8UCM - chains a and e of the 10 polymer chains in the assembly; structure by electron microscopy, 3.14 A resolution.

Chain a:
Name: Cytochrome c oxidase subunit 1
Source organism: Komagataella pastoris
UniProt: F2R0K8 (F2R0K8_KOMPC); numbering as in UniProt (aligned over 1-535)
Amino-acid sequence (535 residues; each row starts with the number of its first residue):
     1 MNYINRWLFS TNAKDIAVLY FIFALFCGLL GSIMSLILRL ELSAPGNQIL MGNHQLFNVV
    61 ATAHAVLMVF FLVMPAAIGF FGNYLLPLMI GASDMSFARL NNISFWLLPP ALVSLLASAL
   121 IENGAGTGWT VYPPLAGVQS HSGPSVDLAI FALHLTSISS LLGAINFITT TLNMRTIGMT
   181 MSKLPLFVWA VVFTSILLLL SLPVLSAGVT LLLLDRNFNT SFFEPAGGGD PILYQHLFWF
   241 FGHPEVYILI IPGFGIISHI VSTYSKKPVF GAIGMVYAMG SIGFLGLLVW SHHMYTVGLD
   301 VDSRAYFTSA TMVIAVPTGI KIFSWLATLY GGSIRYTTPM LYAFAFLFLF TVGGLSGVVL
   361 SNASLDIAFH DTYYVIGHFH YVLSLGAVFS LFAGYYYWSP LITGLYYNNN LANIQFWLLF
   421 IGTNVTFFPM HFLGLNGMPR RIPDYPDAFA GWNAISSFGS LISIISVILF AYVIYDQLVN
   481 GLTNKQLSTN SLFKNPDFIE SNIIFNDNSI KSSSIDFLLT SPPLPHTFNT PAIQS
Differences from the reference sequence: conflict I4 (Met in F2R0K8), I16 (Met in F2R0K8), I22 (Met in F2R0K8), 34 further conflict positions vs the reference (F2R0K8) not listed
Metal / ion sites: Cu ion: H243, H292, H293; heme a Fe near H380 (its only coordinating residue here)
Small-molecule neighbours:
  - heme a (HEA), molecule 1: F21, A24, L25, G28, L29, S35, L38, R39, L42, F57, A61, H64, A65, M68, V69, L72, V73, A76, G128, W129, Y373, I376, F379, H380, L383, S384, V388, L391, F392, Y395, T426, F427, M430, R440, R441, S460, S463, V467, F470
  - heme a (HEA), molecule 2: W129, W239, H243, V246, Y247, I250, H292, H293, I314, A315, T318, G319, I322, F323, F350, T351, G354, L355, G357, V358, L360, S361, D366, H370, V375, H378, F379, V382, L383, R440
  - phosphatidylethanolamine (PTY), molecule 1: S96, F97, A98, R99, L100, I103, L107, I158, L162
  - phosphatidylethanolamine (PTY), molecule 2: F270, F323, A327, Y330
  - phosphatidylethanolamine (PTY), molecule 3: Y336, L341, F344, F416, W417, F420

Chain e:
Name: Cytochrome c oxidase subunit 5
Source organism: Komagataella pastoris
UniProt: F2QVW8 (F2QVW8_KOMPC); residue numbers follow UniProt; this construct covers 28-151
Amino-acid sequence (124 residues; each row starts with the number of its first residue):
    28 NATVTNLEKR WEDLPETDQK DIISQLSERQ KLPWKDLTLS EKKAAWYISF GEWGPRRPVH
    88 TKEDKLYIFW GTVIGIVISA TIFGAFRYNR NVPKTMNREW QAASDEYLKS KNAEPFTGYS
   148 QIQS
Small-molecule neighbours: phosphatidylethanolamine (PTY): P85, H87, K92, I95, F96, T99

Chain a / chain e interface:
Contacting residue pairs - 53 pairs, chain a then chain e:
  L40(a) - F113(e)
  A44(a) - R117(e)
  P45(a) - N118(e)
  P45(a) - P120(e)
  N47(a) - N118(e)  hydrogen bond (backbone-side chain)
  Q48(a) - N118(e)
  I49(a) - F113(e)  hydrophobic
  Y336(a) - H87(e)
  N409(a) - V86(e)
  N409(a) - H87(e)
  N410(a) - D91(e)
  N410(a) - Y94(e)
  N413(a) - H87(e)  hydrogen bond
  N413(a) - I95(e)
  I414(a) - G98(e)
  I414(a) - T99(e)
  W417(a) - I95(e)
  W417(a) - T99(e)
  L418(a) - I103(e)  hydrophobic
  I421(a) - I103(e)  hydrophobic
  D447(a) - T122(e)  hydrogen bond
  D447(a) - Q150(e)  hydrogen bond (backbone-side chain)
  A454(a) - F110(e)
  A454(a) - R114(e)
  F458(a) - S106(e)
  F458(a) - A107(e)
  L461(a) - S106(e)
  L461(a) - F110(e)  hydrophobic
  I462(a) - S106(e)
  Q486(a) - R84(e)
  S488(a) - V86(e)
  T489(a) - R84(e)
  T489(a) - P85(e)
  T489(a) - V86(e)
  L492(a) - P82(e)  hydrophobic
  N495(a) - P82(e)
  P496(a) - P82(e)
  P496(a) - R83(e)
  D497(a) - R83(e)  hydrogen bond (backbone-side chain)
  F498(a) - F77(e)
  F498(a) - R83(e)
  I499(a) - F77(e)
  E500(a) - F77(e)
  E500(a) - R83(e)  hydrogen bond (backbone-side chain)
  S501(a) - S76(e)
  S501(a) - F77(e)
  N502(a) - S76(e)  hydrogen bond (backbone-backbone)
  N502(a) - G78(e)
  N502(a) - W80(e)
  N502(a) - R83(e)
  I503(a) - I50(e)  hydrophobic
  F505(a) - P82(e)  hydrophobic
  N506(a) - P82(e)
Also at the interface, not in a pair above, chain a (41 interface residues in all): S43, R335, A448, A450, S457, I465, N490
Also at the interface, not in a pair above, chain e (33 interface residues in all): I75, G102, I105, I109, M123, Q148

In short:
41 residues of chain a and 33 residues of chain e are in contact, with 7 hydrogen bonds. Polar pairs include
N47(a)-N118(e), N413(a)-H87(e) and D447(a)-T122(e). One phosphatidylethanolamine molecule is bound between
chain a and chain e.
Here chain a is Cytochrome c oxidase subunit 1 and chain e is Cytochrome c oxidase subunit 5, both from
Komagataella pastoris. Entry 8UCM (Komagataella pastoris Cytochrome c oxidase in complex with human VMAT2 and
Reserpine) was determined by electron microscopy.
